6N52 - chains A and B; structure by electron microscopy, 4.00 A resolution.

Chain A (and B):
Molecule: Metabotropic glutamate receptor 5
From: Homo sapiens
Notes: chain B of this document is another copy of the same molecule, construct and numbering; everything in this record applies to it too
UniProt: P41594 (GRM5_HUMAN); residue numbers follow UniProt; this construct covers 20-839
Amino-acid sequence (871 residues; each row starts with the number of its first residue; numbers below 1 keep their minus sign (Met-5 is residue -5)):
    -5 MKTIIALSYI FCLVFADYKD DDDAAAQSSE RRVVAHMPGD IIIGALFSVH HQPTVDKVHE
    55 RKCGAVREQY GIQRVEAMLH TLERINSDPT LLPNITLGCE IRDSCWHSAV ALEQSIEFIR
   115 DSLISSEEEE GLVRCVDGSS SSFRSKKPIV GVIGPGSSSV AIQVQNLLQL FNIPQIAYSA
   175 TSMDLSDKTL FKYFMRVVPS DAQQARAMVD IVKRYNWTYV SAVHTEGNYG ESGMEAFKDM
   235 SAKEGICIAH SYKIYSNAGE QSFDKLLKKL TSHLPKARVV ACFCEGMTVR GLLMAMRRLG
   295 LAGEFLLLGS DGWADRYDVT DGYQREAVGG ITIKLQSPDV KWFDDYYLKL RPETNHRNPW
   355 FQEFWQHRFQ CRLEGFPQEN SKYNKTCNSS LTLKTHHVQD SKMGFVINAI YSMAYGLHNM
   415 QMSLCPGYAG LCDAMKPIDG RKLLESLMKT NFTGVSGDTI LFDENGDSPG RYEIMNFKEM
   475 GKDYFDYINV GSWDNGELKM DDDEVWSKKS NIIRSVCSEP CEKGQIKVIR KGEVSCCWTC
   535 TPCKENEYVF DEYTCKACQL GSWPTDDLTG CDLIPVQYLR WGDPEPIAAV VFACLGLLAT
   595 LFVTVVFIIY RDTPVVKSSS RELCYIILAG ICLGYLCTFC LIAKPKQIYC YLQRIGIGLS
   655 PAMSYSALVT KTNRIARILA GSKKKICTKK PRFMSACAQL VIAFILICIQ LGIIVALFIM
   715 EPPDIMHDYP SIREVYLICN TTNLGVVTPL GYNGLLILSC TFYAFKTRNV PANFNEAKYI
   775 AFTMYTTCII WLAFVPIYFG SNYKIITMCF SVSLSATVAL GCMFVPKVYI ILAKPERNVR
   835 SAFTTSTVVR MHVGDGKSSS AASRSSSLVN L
Unresolved in the structure: -5 to 25, 123-135, 670-689, 833-865
Sequence notes: initiating methionine (-5); expression tag (-4 to 19, 840-865)
Disulfide bonds: Cys57-Cys99, Cys241-Cys530, Cys276-Cys278, Cys365-Cys381, Cys419-Cys426, Cys511-Cys531, Cys515-Cys534, Cys537-Cys549, Cys552-Cys565, Cys644-Cys733
Covalent attachments: N-acetylglucosamine (NAG) linked to Asn210, Asn445
Reported in the primary citation:
  - conformationally variable residues (domain motion): Asp233, Glu527
  - self-association interface (contacts with another copy of this molecule); pairs are residue here / residue on that copy: Glu111-Arg114
  - mutagenesis - C129A, C129A/I791C, I726DEL/R727DEL, I791C: unchanged expression
  - mutagenesis - C129A/I791C: increased signaling
  - mutagenesis - C129A/I791C: decreased signaling in response to MPEP
  - mutagenesis - I726DEL/R727DEL: decreased signaling in response to L-glutamate
  - mutagenesis - I726DEL/R727DEL: decreased signaling in response to (S)-3,5-DHPG

Chain A / chain B interface:
Pairs across the interface (22):
  Leu106(A) - Leu164(B)
  Leu106(A) - Phe165(B)  hydrophobic
  Glu107(A) - Leu117(B)
  Ile110(A) - Ile110(B)  hydrophobic
  Ile110(A) - Ile113(B)  hydrophobic
  Ile110(A) - Phe165(B)  hydrophobic
  Glu111(A) - Arg114(B)  salt bridge
  Ile113(A) - Ile110(B)  hydrophobic
  Arg114(A) - Glu111(B)  salt bridge
  Arg114(A) - Arg114(B)
  Leu117(A) - Glu107(B)
  Gln157(A) - Leu164(B)
  Asn160(A) - Asn160(B)
  Asn160(A) - Leu164(B)
  Leu161(A) - Leu161(B)  hydrophobic
  Leu161(A) - Leu164(B)
  Leu164(A) - Leu106(B)
  Leu164(A) - Gln157(B)
  Leu164(A) - Asn160(B)
  Leu164(A) - Leu161(B)
  Phe165(A) - Leu106(B)  hydrophobic
  Phe165(A) - Ile110(B)  hydrophobic

Overview:
The chain A/chain B interface involves 12 residues from each chain; the contacts include 2 salt bridges. Its
one salt-bridged contact is Glu111(A)-Arg114(B). Covalently linked N-acetylglucosamine: at Asn210(A) and
Asn445(A). From the paper: C129A/I791C of chain A increase signaling; conformational variability at Asp233(A)
and Glu527(A); 4 substitutions were tested in all.
Both chains are Metabotropic glutamate receptor 5 (Homo sapiens). Entry 6N52 (Metabotropic Glutamate Receptor
5 Apo Form) was determined by electron microscopy (same publication as 6N4X, 6N4Y, 6N50 and 6N51).
